PDB entry 6R8G | X-ray diffraction, 2.00 A resolution | chains B and D of the 4 polymer chains in the assembly

[Chain B (and D)]
Molecule: Malate dehydrogenase
Source organism: Plasmodium falciparum
Notes: EC 1.1.1.37; chain D of this document is another copy of the same molecule, construct and numbering; everything in this record applies to it too
UniProtKB: Q6VVP7 (Q6VVP7_PLAFA); residues 1-313 here = UniProt positions 1-313
Sequence (324 residues; each row starts with the number of its first residue):
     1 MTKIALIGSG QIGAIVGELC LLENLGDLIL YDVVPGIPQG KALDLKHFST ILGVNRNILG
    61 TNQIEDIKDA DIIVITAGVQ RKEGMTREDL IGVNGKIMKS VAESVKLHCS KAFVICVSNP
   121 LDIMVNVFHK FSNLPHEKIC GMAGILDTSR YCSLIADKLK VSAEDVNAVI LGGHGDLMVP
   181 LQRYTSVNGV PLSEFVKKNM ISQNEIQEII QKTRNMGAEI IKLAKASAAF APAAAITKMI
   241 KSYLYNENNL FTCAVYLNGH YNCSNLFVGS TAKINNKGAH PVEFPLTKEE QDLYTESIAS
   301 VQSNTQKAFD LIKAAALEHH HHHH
Disordered / not traced: 1, 314-324 (chain D: 1, 313-324)
Sequence notes: expression tag (314-324)
Small-molecule neighbours:
  - JUT (4-[3,4-bis(fluoranyl)phenyl]-1,3-thiazol-2-amine), molecule 1: Val161, Val187, Asn188, Val190, Phe195
  - JUT, molecule 2: Val169, Leu250, Phe251, Thr252, Thr271, Ala272, Lys273, Val282, Phe284
What the authors report for this chain:
  - binding site for JUT: Val161, Val169, Val187, Asn188, Val190, Phe195, Met200, Thr271, Phe284
  - mutagenesis - V190I: decreased expression
  - conformationally variable residues (loop rearrangement): Arg81
  - catalytic residues: Arg81, Arg87, Asp147, Arg150, His174 (citing earlier work)

[Chain B / chain D interface]
Contacting residue pairs (57):
  Lys160(B) - Asn248(D)
  Lys160(B) - Lys273(D)  hydrogen bond (backbone-side chain)
  Val161(B) - Asn248(D)
  Val161(B) - Leu250(D)  hydrophobic
  Ser162(B) - Glu247(D)
  Ser162(B) - Asn248(D)  hydrogen bond (backbone-backbone)
  Ser162(B) - Asn249(D)  hydrogen bond
  Glu164(B) - Asn249(D)  hydrogen bond
  Asp165(B) - Asn167(D)  hydrogen bond
  Asn167(B) - Asp165(D)  hydrogen bond
  Asn167(B) - Asn167(D)
  Asn167(B) - Asn188(D)  hydrogen bond
  Asn167(B) - Gly189(D)
  Val169(B) - Asn188(D)
  Val169(B) - Val190(D)  hydrophobic
  Arg183(B) - Pro191(D)
  Tyr184(B) - Gly189(D)
  Tyr184(B) - Pro191(D)
  Tyr184(B) - Glu194(D)
  Thr185(B) - Gly189(D)
  Ser186(B) - Ser186(D)  hydrogen bond
  Ser186(B) - Gly189(D)
  Val187(B) - Leu250(D)  hydrophobic
  Asn188(B) - Asn167(D)  hydrogen bond
  Asn188(B) - Val169(D)
  Gly189(B) - Asn167(D)
  Gly189(B) - Tyr184(D)
  Gly189(B) - Thr185(D)
  Gly189(B) - Ser186(D)
  Val190(B) - Val169(D)  hydrophobic
  Val190(B) - Tyr184(D)  hydrophobic
  Pro191(B) - Arg183(D)
  Pro191(B) - Tyr184(D)
  Glu194(B) - Arg183(D)  salt bridge
  Glu194(B) - Tyr184(D)  hydrogen bond
  Glu194(B) - Pro285(D)
  Phe195(B) - Phe284(D)  hydrophobic
  Lys197(B) - Pro285(D)
  Lys198(B) - Glu283(D)  hydrogen bond (side chain-backbone)
  Lys198(B) - Phe284(D)
  Lys198(B) - Pro285(D)
  Met200(B) - Val282(D)  hydrophobic
  Glu247(B) - Ser162(D)
  Asn248(B) - Lys160(D)
  Asn248(B) - Val161(D)
  Asn248(B) - Ser162(D)  hydrogen bond (backbone-backbone)
  Asn249(B) - Ser162(D)  hydrogen bond
  Asn249(B) - Glu164(D)  hydrogen bond
  Leu250(B) - Val161(D)  hydrophobic
  Leu250(B) - Val187(D)  hydrophobic
  Lys273(B) - Lys160(D)  hydrogen bond (side chain-backbone)
  Val282(B) - Lys198(D)
  Glu283(B) - Lys198(D)  hydrogen bond (backbone-side chain)
  Phe284(B) - Val190(D)  hydrophobic
  Phe284(B) - Phe195(D)  hydrophobic
  Phe284(B) - Lys198(D)
  Pro285(B) - Glu194(D)
Interface residues without a listed pair, chain B (31 interface residues in all): Ala168
Interface residues without a listed pair, chain D (32 interface residues in all): Ala168, Lys197, Lys238, Lys241

[Summary]
The interface between chain B and chain D involves 31 residues on one side and 32 on the other; the contacts
include 16 hydrogen bonds and 1 salt bridge. Polar pairs include Glu194(B)-Arg183(D), Lys160(B)-Lys273(D) and
Ser162(B)-Asn249(D). The paper reports catalytic residues Arg81(B), Arg87(B) and Asp147(B) among others; V190I
of chain B reduces expression.
Both chains are Malate dehydrogenase (Plasmodium falciparum). Entry 6R8G (Crystal structure of malate
dehydrogenase from Plasmodium Falciparum in complex with 4-(3,4-difluorophenyl)thiazol-2-amine) was determined
by X-ray diffraction (same publication as 6Y91).
